Entry 8IHL (electron microscopy, 7.64 A resolution (low resolution: residue-level contacts below are approximate; hydrogen-bond / salt-bridge calls are withheld)); this record covers chains I and U of the 22 polymer chains in the assembly.

Chain I:
Molecule: 353-nt DNA strand
Organism: synthetic construct
Sequence (353 nucleotides; row label = number of the first residue in the row):
     1 ATCGAGAATCCCGGTGCCGAGGCCGCTCAATTGGTCGTAGACAGCTCTAG
    51 CACCGCTTAAACGCACGTACGCGCTGTCCCCCGCGTTTTAACCGCCAAGG
   101 GGATTACTCCCTAGTCTCCAGGCTCGAGCTCAATTGGTCGTAGACAGCTC
   151 TAGCACCGCTTAAACGCACGTACGCGCTGTCCCCCGCGTTTTAACCGCCA
   201 AGGGGATTACTCCCTAGTCTCCAGGCTCGAGCTCAATTGGTCGTAGACAG
   251 CTCTAGCACCGCTTAAACGCACGTACGCGCTGTCCCCCGCGTTTTAACCG
   301 CCAAGGGGATTACTCCCTAGTCTCCAGGCACGTGTCAGATATATACATCC
   351 GAT

Chain U:
Molecule: Histone H3.1
Organism: Homo sapiens
UniProtKB: P68431 (H31_HUMAN); residues 1-135 here correspond to UniProt positions 2-136 (UniProt number = residue number + 1)
Chain sequence (139 residues; each row starts with the number of its first residue; numbers below 1 keep their minus sign (Gly-3 is residue -3)):
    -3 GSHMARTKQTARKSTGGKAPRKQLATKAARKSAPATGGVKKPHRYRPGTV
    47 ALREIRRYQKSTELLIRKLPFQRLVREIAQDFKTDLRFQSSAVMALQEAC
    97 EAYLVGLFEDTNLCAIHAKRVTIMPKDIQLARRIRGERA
Not modelled in the structure: -3 to 38, 134-135
Differences from the reference sequence: expression tag (-3 to 0)
Curated features (UniProtKB/Swiss-Prot):
  - modified residue: Arg2 (Asymmetric dimethylarginine), Thr3 (Phosphothreonine), Lys4 (Allysine), Gln5 (5-glutamyl dopamine), Thr6 (Phosphothreonine), Arg8 (Citrulline), Lys9 (N6,N6,N6-trimethyllysine), Ser10 (ADP-ribosylserine), Thr11 (Phosphothreonine), Lys14 (N6-(2-hydroxyisobutyryl)lysine), Arg17 (Asymmetric dimethylarginine), Lys18 (N6-(2-hydroxyisobutyryl)lysine), Lys23 (N6-(2-hydroxyisobutyryl)lysine), Arg26 (Citrulline), Lys27 (N6,N6,N6-trimethyllysine), Ser28 (ADP-ribosylserine), Lys36 (N6,N6,N6-trimethyllysine), Lys37 (N6-methyllysine), Tyr41 (Phosphotyrosine), Lys56 (N6,N6,N6-trimethyllysine) and 8 more in UniProt
  - lipidation: Lys18 (N6-decanoyllysine)

Chain I / chain U interface:
Pairs across the interface - 23 pairs, chain I then chain U:
  DT252(I) - Arg83(U)
  DC253(I) - Arg83(U)
  DC253(I) - Phe84(U)
  DT254(I) - Arg72(U)
  DT254(I) - Arg83(U)
  DT254(I) - Phe84(U)
  DG273(I) - Val117(U)
  DG273(I) - Thr118(U)
  DT274(I) - Arg116(U)
  DT274(I) - Val117(U)
  DT274(I) - Thr118(U)
  DA275(I) - Arg116(U)
  DA275(I) - Lys122(U)
  DC346(I) - His39(U)
  DC346(I) - Tyr41(U)
  DC346(I) - Thr45(U)
  DA347(I) - His39(U)
  DA347(I) - Arg40(U)
  DA347(I) - Tyr41(U)
  DA347(I) - Arg42(U)
  DA347(I) - Thr45(U)
  DT348(I) - Arg40(U)
  DT348(I) - Arg42(U)
Other interface residues (no listed pair), chain I (11 interface residues in all): DT264, DC272
Other interface residues (no listed pair), chain U (16 interface residues in all): Pro43, Arg63, Lys115, Met120

Overview:
The interface between chain I and chain U involves 11 residues on one side and 16 on the other.
Chain I is a 353-nt DNA strand (synthetic construct) and chain U is Histone H3.1 (Homo sapiens); the
structure, Overlapping tri-nucleosome, was determined by electron microscopy.
